4MJ1 - chains A and E of the 5 polymer chains in the assembly; structure by X-ray diffraction, 2.00 A resolution.

Chain A (and E):
Protein: VP1 capsid protein
Organism: BK polyomavirus
Notes: chain E of this document is another copy of the same molecule, construct and numbering; everything in this record applies to it too
UniProtKB: Q85235 (Q85235_POVBK); residues 30-300 here correspond to UniProt positions 31-301 (UniProt number = residue number + 1)
Amino-acid sequence (275 residues; each row starts with the number of its first residue):
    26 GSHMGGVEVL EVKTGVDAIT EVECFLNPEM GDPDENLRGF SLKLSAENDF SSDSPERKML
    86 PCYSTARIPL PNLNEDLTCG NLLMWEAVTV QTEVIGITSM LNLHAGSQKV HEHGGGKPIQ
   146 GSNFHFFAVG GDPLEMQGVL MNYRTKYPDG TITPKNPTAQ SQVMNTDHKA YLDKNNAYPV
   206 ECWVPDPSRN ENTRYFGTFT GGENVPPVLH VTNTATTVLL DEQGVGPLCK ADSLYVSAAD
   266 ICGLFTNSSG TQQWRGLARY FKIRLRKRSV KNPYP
Disordered / not traced: 26-32, 102-106, 297-300 (chain E: 26-31, 42-43, 100-104, 298-300)
Construct notes: expression tag (26-29)
What the authors report for this chain:
  - mutagenesis - L62W, F75V, F75W, S274A, S274A/T276A, T276A: abolished growth
  - mutagenesis - D59Y, L67A, L67W, K83A, H138A: decreased growth
  - mutagenesis - D59A: unchanged growth
  - mutagenesis - K68S: abolished binding to GD3
  - mutagenesis - K68S: increased binding to GM1
  - mutagenesis - K68S: decreased binding to GD1b
  - mutagenesis - K68S: abolished growth in response to Vero cells
  - mutagenesis - K68S: unchanged growth in response to human cells

How chain A and chain E interact:
Pairs across the interface (119; chain A residue first):
  Leu-69(A) / Gly-140(E)
  Ser-70(A) / Leu-128(E)
  Ser-70(A) / His-129(E)
  Ser-70(A) / Gly-140(E)
  Ala-71(A) / His-129(E)
  Ala-71(A) / Lys-134(E)
  Ala-71(A) / Gly-139(E)
  Ala-71(A) / Gly-140(E)
  Ala-71(A) / Gly-141(E)
  Glu-72(A) / His-129(E)
  Glu-72(A) / Ser-132(E)  hydrogen bond (backbone-backbone)
  Glu-72(A) / Gln-133(E)
  Glu-72(A) / Lys-134(E)  salt bridge
  Glu-72(A) / Ser-273(E)
  Asn-73(A) / His-129(E)  hydrogen bond (backbone-backbone)
  Asn-73(A) / Ala-130(E)
  Asn-73(A) / Gly-131(E)  hydrogen bond (backbone-backbone)
  Phe-75(A) / Ala-130(E)
  Phe-75(A) / Gly-131(E)
  Asp-78(A) / Asn-127(E)
  Asp-78(A) / His-129(E)  salt bridge
  Asp-78(A) / Ala-130(E)
  Pro-80(A) / His-129(E)
  Met-84(A) / His-129(E)
  Leu-85(A) / His-129(E)
  Tyr-88(A) / Thr-123(E)
  Ser-147(A) / Pro-143(E)
  Phe-149(A) / Thr-123(E)
  Val-164(A) / Ile-120(E)  hydrophobic
  Val-164(A) / Gly-121(E)
  Val-164(A) / Ser-124(E)
  Leu-165(A) / Ser-124(E)
  Leu-165(A) / Arg-280(E)  hydrogen bond (backbone-side chain)
  Met-166(A) / Phe-65(E)
  Met-166(A) / Ser-124(E)
  Met-166(A) / Asn-127(E)
  Met-166(A) / Ile-144(E)  hydrophobic
  Met-166(A) / Phe-270(E)  hydrophobic
  Met-166(A) / Arg-280(E)
  Tyr-168(A) / Asn-61(E)  hydrogen bond
  Arg-169(A) / Asn-61(E)
  Thr-170(A) / Asn-127(E)
  Ala-184(A) / Glu-60(E)
  Ala-184(A) / Arg-63(E)
  Gln-185(A) / Arg-63(E)  hydrogen bond
  Gln-187(A) / Asn-61(E)  hydrogen bond (side chain-backbone)
  Gln-187(A) / Leu-62(E)
  Gln-187(A) / Arg-63(E)  hydrogen bond (side chain-backbone)
  Gln-187(A) / Phe-65(E)
  Gln-187(A) / Arg-280(E)  hydrogen bond (backbone-side chain)
  Val-188(A) / Asn-52(E)
  Val-188(A) / Pro-53(E)  hydrophobic
  Val-188(A) / Arg-63(E)
  Val-188(A) / Gly-64(E)
  Met-189(A) / Phe-50(E)  hydrophobic
  Met-189(A) / Asn-52(E)  hydrogen bond (backbone-side chain)
  Met-189(A) / Ile-120(E)  hydrophobic
  Met-189(A) / Ala-283(E)  hydrophobic
  Val-205(A) / Thr-123(E)  hydrogen bond (backbone-side chain)
  Val-205(A) / Leu-126(E)  hydrophobic
  Glu-206(A) / Thr-123(E)
  Glu-206(A) / Ser-124(E)
  Glu-206(A) / Leu-126(E)
  Glu-206(A) / Asn-127(E)  hydrogen bond
  Glu-206(A) / His-129(E)  salt bridge
  Trp-208(A) / Thr-123(E)  hydrogen bond (backbone-side chain)
  Val-209(A) / Gly-121(E)
  Val-209(A) / Ile-122(E)
  Val-209(A) / Thr-123(E)
  Pro-210(A) / Glu-118(E)
  Asp-211(A) / Phe-50(E)
  Pro-212(A) / Gln-116(E)  hydrogen bond (backbone-side chain)
  Pro-212(A) / Glu-118(E)
  Pro-212(A) / Ile-120(E)  hydrophobic
  Pro-212(A) / Tyr-285(E)  hydrophobic
  Ser-213(A) / Glu-48(E)
  Ser-213(A) / Phe-50(E)
  Ser-213(A) / Tyr-285(E)
  Asn-215(A) / Asn-238(E)  hydrogen bond (backbone-side chain)
  Thr-218(A) / Asn-238(E)  hydrogen bond (backbone-side chain)
  Arg-219(A) / Asn-238(E)
  Arg-219(A) / Thr-239(E)
  Tyr-220(A) / Glu-118(E)  hydrogen bond
  Tyr-220(A) / Thr-237(E)  hydrogen bond (backbone-side chain)
  Tyr-220(A) / Asn-238(E)  hydrogen bond (backbone-side chain)
  Phe-221(A) / Val-236(E)
  Phe-221(A) / Thr-237(E)
  Phe-221(A) / Thr-239(E)
  Gly-222(A) / His-235(E)
  Gly-222(A) / Val-236(E)  hydrogen bond (backbone-backbone)
  Thr-223(A) / Leu-234(E)
  Thr-223(A) / His-235(E)  hydrogen bond
  Phe-224(A) / Ile-122(E)  hydrophobic
  Phe-224(A) / Met-125(E)  hydrophobic
  Phe-224(A) / Leu-126(E)  hydrophobic
  Phe-224(A) / Pro-232(E)
  Phe-224(A) / Val-233(E)
  Phe-224(A) / Leu-234(E)  hydrogen bond (backbone-backbone)
  Thr-225(A) / Pro-232(E)
  Gly-226(A) / Pro-231(E)
  Gly-226(A) / Pro-232(E)  hydrogen bond (backbone-backbone)
  Gly-227(A) / Pro-143(E)
  Gly-227(A) / Gln-145(E)
  Glu-228(A) / Val-135(E)
  Glu-228(A) / Lys-142(E)  salt bridge
  Glu-228(A) / Pro-143(E)
  Glu-228(A) / Gln-145(E)
  Val-230(A) / Pro-231(E)  hydrophobic
  Ile-266(A) / Leu-126(E)  hydrophobic
  Ser-274(A) / His-138(E)
  Gly-275(A) / His-136(E)  hydrogen bond (backbone-side chain)
  Gly-275(A) / His-138(E)
  Gly-275(A) / Gly-139(E)
  Thr-276(A) / His-138(E)
  Gln-277(A) / Val-135(E)
  Gln-277(A) / Gly-139(E)
  Gln-277(A) / Gly-140(E)  hydrogen bond (side chain-backbone)
  Trp-279(A) / Leu-126(E)  hydrophobic
  Trp-279(A) / Leu-128(E)  hydrophobic
Also at the interface, not in a pair above, chain A (57 interface residues in all): Gln-162, Asn-167, Thr-191, Lys-194, Leu-269, Thr-271
Also at the interface, not in a pair above, chain E (54 interface residues in all): Glu-137, Leu-282, Lys-287

In short:
57 residues of chain A and 54 residues of chain E are in contact; the contacts include 25 hydrogen bonds and 4
salt bridges. Polar contacts include Glu-72(A)/Lys-134(E), Asp-78(A)/His-129(E) and Glu-206(A)/His-129(E).
From the paper: L62W, F75V and F75W of chain A, among others, abolish growth; D59Y, L67A and L67W of chain A,
among others, reduce growth; 13 substitutions were tested in all.
Chain A and chain E are both VP1 capsid protein (BK polyomavirus); the structure, unliganded BK Polyomavirus
VP1 pentamer, was determined by X-ray diffraction, deposited together with 4MJ0.
